Entry 5KCM (X-ray diffraction, 2.15 A resolution); this record covers chain A.

Chain A:
Protein: (6-4) photolyase
Source organism: Agrobacterium fabrum (strain C58 / ATCC 33970)
Notes: EC 4.1.99.13
Reference sequence: A9CH39 (PHRB_AGRFC); numbering as in UniProt (aligned over 1-507)
Sequence (518 residues; each row starts with the number of its first residue):
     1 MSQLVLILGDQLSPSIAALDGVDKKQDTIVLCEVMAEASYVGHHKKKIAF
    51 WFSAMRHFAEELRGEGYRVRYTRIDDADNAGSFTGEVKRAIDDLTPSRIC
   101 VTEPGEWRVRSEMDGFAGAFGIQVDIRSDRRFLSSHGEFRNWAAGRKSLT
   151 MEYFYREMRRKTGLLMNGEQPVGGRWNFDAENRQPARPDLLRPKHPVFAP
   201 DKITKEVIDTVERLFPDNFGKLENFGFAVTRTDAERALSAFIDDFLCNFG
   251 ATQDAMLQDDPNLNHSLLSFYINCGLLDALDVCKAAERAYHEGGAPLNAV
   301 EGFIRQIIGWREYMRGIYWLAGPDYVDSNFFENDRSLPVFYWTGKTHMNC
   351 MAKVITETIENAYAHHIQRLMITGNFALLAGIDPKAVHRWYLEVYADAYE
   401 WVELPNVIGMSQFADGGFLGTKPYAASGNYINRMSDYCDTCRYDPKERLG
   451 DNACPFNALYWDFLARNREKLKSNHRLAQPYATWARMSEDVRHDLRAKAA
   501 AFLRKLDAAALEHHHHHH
Disordered / not traced: 1, 514-518
Differences from the reference sequence: engineered mutation Trp51 (Ile in A9CH39); expression tag (508-518)
Ion coordination: 4Fe-4S cluster Fe: Cys350, Cys438, Cys441, Cys454
Ligand contacts:
  - FAD (flavin-adenine dinucleotide): Phe249, His265, Ser266, Leu267, Leu268, Ser269, Ile272, Asn273, Phe303, Gln306, Ile307, Trp310, Arg311, Met314, Tyr363, Ala364, His365, His366, Arg369, Leu370, Tyr391, Asp397, Ala398, Tyr399, Val402, Glu403, Asn406, Val407, Met410, Ser411
  - 4Fe-4S cluster (SF4): Met348, Asn349, Cys350, Gly428, Ile431, Tyr437, Cys438, Cys441, Tyr443, Pro445, Cys454, Pro455, Phe456
Curated features (UniProtKB/Swiss-Prot):
  - binding site (6,7-dimethyl-8-(1-D-ribityl)lumazine): Gly9, Asp10, Cys32 to Tyr40, Gly105
  - binding site (FAD): His265 to Ser269, Asn273, Tyr363 to His366, Asp397, Asn406
  - binding site ([4Fe-4S] cluster): Cys350, Cys438, Cys441, Cys454

Summary:
Bound to chain A: flavin-adenine dinucleotide and 4Fe-4S cluster. The 4Fe-4S cluster Fe site is built by
Cys350, Cys438, Cys441 and Cys454. UniProt lists 12 residues binding 6,7-dimethyl-8-(1-D-ribityl)lumazine, 12
FAD-binding residues and 4 [4Fe-4S] cluster-binding residues.
Chain A is (6-4) photolyase (Agrobacterium fabrum (strain C58 / ATCC 33970)); the structure, Crystal structure
of iron-sulfur cluster containing photolyase PhrB mutant I51W, was determined by X-ray diffraction, deposited
together with 5LFA.
